PDB entry 8BDR | electron microscopy, 2.70 A resolution | chains B and V of the 6 polymer chains in the assembly

# Chain B
Protein: RNA-directed RNA polymerase catalytic subunit
Organism: Influenza B virus (B/Memphis/13/2003)
Notes: EC 2.7.7.48
UniProtKB: Q5V8Y6 (Q5V8Y6_9INFB); residue numbers follow UniProt; this construct covers 1-752
Amino-acid sequence (772 residues; numbered -8 to 763; the number before each row is that of its first residue; numbers below 1 keep their minus sign (Gly-8 is residue -8)):
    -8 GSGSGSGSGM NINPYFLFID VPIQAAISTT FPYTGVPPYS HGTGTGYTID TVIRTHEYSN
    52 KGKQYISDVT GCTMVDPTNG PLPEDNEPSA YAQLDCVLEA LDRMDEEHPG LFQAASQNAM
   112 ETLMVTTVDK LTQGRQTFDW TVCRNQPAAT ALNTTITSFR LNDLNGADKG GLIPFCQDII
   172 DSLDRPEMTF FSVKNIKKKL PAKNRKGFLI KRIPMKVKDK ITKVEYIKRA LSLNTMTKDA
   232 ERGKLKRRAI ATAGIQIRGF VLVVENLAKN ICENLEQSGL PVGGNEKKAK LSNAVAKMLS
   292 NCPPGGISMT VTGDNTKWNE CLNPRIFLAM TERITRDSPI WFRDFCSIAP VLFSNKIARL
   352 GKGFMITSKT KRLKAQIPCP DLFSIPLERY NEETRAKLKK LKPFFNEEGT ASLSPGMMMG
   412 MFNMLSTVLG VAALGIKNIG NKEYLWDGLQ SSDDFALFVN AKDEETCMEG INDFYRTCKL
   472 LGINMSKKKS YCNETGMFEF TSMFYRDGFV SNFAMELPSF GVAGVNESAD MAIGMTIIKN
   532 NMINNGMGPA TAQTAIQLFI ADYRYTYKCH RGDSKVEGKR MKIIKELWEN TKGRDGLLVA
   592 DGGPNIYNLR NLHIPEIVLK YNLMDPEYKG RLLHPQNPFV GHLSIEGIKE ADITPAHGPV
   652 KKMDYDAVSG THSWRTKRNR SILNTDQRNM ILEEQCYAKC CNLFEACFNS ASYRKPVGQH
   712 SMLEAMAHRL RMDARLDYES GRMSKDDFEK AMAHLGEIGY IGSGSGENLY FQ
Disordered / not traced: -8 to -1, 194-198, 636-654, 750-763
Differences from the reference sequence: expression tag (-8 to 0, 753-763)
Bound ions: Mg2+ site 1: Asp444 (shared with 1 residue of chain M); Mg2+ site 2 near Asp445 (its only coordinating residue here)

# Chain V
Molecule: 5' vRNA
Sequence (14 nucleotides; numbered 1 to 14; the number before each row is that of its first residue):
     1 AGUAGUAACA AGUU
Disordered / not traced: 13-14

# Chain B / chain V interface
Contacting residue pairs - 17 pairs, chain B then chain V:
  His32(B) - A7(V)  sugar contact
  His32(B) - A8(V)  sugar contact
  Gly33(B) - A7(V)  phosphate contact
  Gly33(B) - A8(V)  phosphate contact
  Thr34(B) - A7(V)  hydrogen bond to the phosphate
  Thr34(B) - A8(V)  hydrogen bond to the phosphate
  Tyr38(B) - U6(V)  phosphate contact
  Leu200(B) - G12(V)  sugar contact
  Lys237(B) - U6(V)  hydrogen bond to the base
  Met356(B) - A8(V)  sugar contact
  Met356(B) - C9(V)  phosphate contact
  Lys360(B) - A1(V)  salt bridge to the phosphate
  Lys365(B) - C9(V)  salt bridge to the phosphate
  Glu384(B) - U6(V)  base contact
  Leu674(B) - A11(V)  base contact
  Leu674(B) - G12(V)  base contact
  Asn675(B) - G12(V)  hydrogen bond to the sugar
Interface residues without a listed pair, chain B (18 interface residues in all): Gly37, Arg238, Phe355, Arg363, Gln367, Thr385
Interface residues without a listed pair, chain V (10 interface residues in all): A4, G5, A10

# Summary
18 residues of chain B and 10 residues of chain V are in contact, with 4 hydrogen bonds and 2 salt bridges.
Among the polar pairs are Lys237(B)-U6(V), Asn675(B)-G12(V) and Thr34(B)-A7(V).
Chain B is RNA-directed RNA polymerase catalytic subunit (Influenza B virus (B/Memphis/13/2003)) and chain V
is 5' vRNA; the structure, Early transcription elongation state of influenza B/Mem polymerase backtracked due
to double incoproation of nucleotide analogue ..., was determined by electron microscopy, deposited together
with 7R1F, 8BE0 and 8BF5.
